1U1X - chains A and B; structure by X-ray diffraction, 1.88 A resolution.

# Chain A (and B)
Name: Phenazine biosynthesis protein phzF
Organism: Pseudomonas fluorescens
Notes: chain B of this document is another copy of the same molecule, construct and numbering; everything in this record applies to it too
Reference sequence: Q51792 (PHZF_PSEFL); numbering as in UniProt (aligned over 1-278)
Sequence (298 residues; row label = number of the first residue in the row; numbers below 1 keep their minus sign (Met-19 is residue -19)):
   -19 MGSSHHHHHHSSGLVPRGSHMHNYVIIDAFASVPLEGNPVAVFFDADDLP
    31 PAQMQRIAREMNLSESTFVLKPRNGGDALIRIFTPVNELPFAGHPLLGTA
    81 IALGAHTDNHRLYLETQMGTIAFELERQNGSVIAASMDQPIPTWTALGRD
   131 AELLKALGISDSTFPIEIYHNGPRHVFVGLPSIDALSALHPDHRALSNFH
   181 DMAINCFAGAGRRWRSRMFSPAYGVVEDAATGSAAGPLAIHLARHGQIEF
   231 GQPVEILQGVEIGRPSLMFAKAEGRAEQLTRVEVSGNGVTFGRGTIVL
Not modelled in the structure: -19 to 0 (chain B: -19 to -1)
Differences from the reference sequence: cloning artifact (-19 to 0)
Curated features (UniProtKB/Swiss-Prot):
  - active site: Glu45
Residues lining bound ligands: HHA ((2S,3S)-trans-2,3-dihydro-3-hydroxyanthranilic acid): Asn18, Ser44, Glu45, Leu69, Ala72, Gly73, His74, Pro75, His155, Met198, Tyr203, Val205, Asp208, Ala210, Thr211, Gly212, Ser213
From the paper describing this entry:
  - catalytic residues: Glu45
  - binding site for HHA: Glu45, Leu69, Ala72, Gly73, His74, His155, Met198, Tyr203, Val205, Asp208, Thr211, Gly212, Ser213
  - mutagenesis - E45A, E45Q, D208A: abolished catalytic activity
  - contacts within the chain: Asn18-Asp208 (hydrogen bond), Ser44-Asp208 (hydrogen bond), Asp208-Ala210 (hydrogen bond), Asp208-Thr211 (hydrogen bond)
  - mutagenesis - H74A (4-fold): decreased catalytic activity

# Interface between chain A and chain B
Contacting residue pairs (55):
  Tyr4(A) - Tyr4(B)  hydrogen bond
  Tyr4(A) - Ile6(B)
  Ile6(A) - Glu40(B)
  Asp8(A) - Glu40(B)
  Pro14(A) - Val277(B)  hydrophobic
  Pro14(A) - Leu278(B)  hydrophobic
  Leu15(A) - Gln33(B)
  Leu15(A) - Arg36(B)
  Leu15(A) - Ile37(B)  hydrophobic
  Leu15(A) - Glu40(B)
  Leu15(A) - Leu278(B)  hydrophobic
  Pro19(A) - Glu40(B)
  Gln33(A) - Leu15(B)
  Arg36(A) - Leu15(B)
  Arg39(A) - Ile242(B)
  Arg39(A) - Gly243(B)  hydrogen bond (side chain-backbone)
  Arg39(A) - Arg244(B)
  Glu40(A) - Ile6(B)
  Glu40(A) - Asp8(B)
  Glu40(A) - Leu15(B)
  Glu40(A) - Pro19(B)
  Glu40(A) - Leu43(B)
  Glu40(A) - Arg244(B)  salt bridge
  Glu40(A) - Phe271(B)
  Met41(A) - Met41(B)
  Met41(A) - Leu43(B)
  Met41(A) - Phe271(B)  hydrophobic
  Asn42(A) - Asn42(B)  hydrogen bond (side chain-backbone)
  Leu43(A) - Glu40(B)
  Leu43(A) - Met41(B)
  His170(A) - Arg174(B)  hydrogen bond (backbone-side chain)
  Pro171(A) - Arg174(B)
  Asp172(A) - Arg174(B)  salt bridge
  Arg174(A) - His170(B)  hydrogen bond (side chain-backbone)
  Arg174(A) - Pro171(B)
  Arg174(A) - Asp172(B)  salt bridge
  Val206(A) - Val206(B)  hydrophobic
  Ile242(A) - Arg39(B)
  Arg244(A) - Glu40(B)  salt bridge
  Thr270(A) - Val277(B)
  Phe271(A) - Glu40(B)
  Phe271(A) - Met41(B)  hydrophobic
  Phe271(A) - Ile276(B)
  Phe271(A) - Val277(B)  hydrogen bond (backbone-backbone)
  Gly272(A) - Thr275(B)
  Arg273(A) - Gly274(B)
  Arg273(A) - Thr275(B)  hydrogen bond (backbone-backbone)
  Gly274(A) - Arg273(B)
  Gly274(A) - Gly274(B)
  Thr275(A) - Gly272(B)
  Thr275(A) - Arg273(B)  hydrogen bond (backbone-backbone)
  Ile276(A) - Phe271(B)
  Val277(A) - Thr270(B)
  Val277(A) - Phe271(B)  hydrogen bond (backbone-backbone)
  Leu278(A) - Leu15(B)  hydrophobic
Other interface residues (no listed pair), chain A (34 interface residues in all): Glu16, Ile37, Ala136, His173, Glu207
Other interface residues (no listed pair), chain B (35 interface residues in all): Pro14, Glu16, Ala136, His173, Glu207

# Summary
Chain A and chain B form an interface of 34 and 35 residues respectively, with 9 hydrogen bonds and 4 salt
bridges. Among the polar pairs are Glu40(A)-Arg244(B), Asp172(A)-Arg174(B) and Tyr4(A)-Tyr4(B). Chain A binds
compound HHA. The paper reports the catalytic residue Glu45(A); E45A, E45Q and D208A of chain A abolish
catalytic activity.
Chain A and chain B are both Phenazine biosynthesis protein phzF (Pseudomonas fluorescens); the structure,
Structure and function of phenazine-biosynthesis protein PhzF from Pseudomonas fluorescens 2-79, was
determined by X-ray diffraction, deposited together with 1XUA, 1XUB, 1U1V, 1U1W and 1SDJ.
